Entry 3NYZ (X-ray diffraction, 1.51 A resolution); this record covers chain A.

== Chain A ==
Molecule: Indole-3-glycerol phosphate synthase
Organism: Sulfolobus solfataricus
Notes: EC 4.1.1.48
UniProt: Q06121 (TRPC_SULSO); residue numbers follow UniProt; this construct covers 1-248
Sequence (261 residues; row label = number of the first residue in the row):
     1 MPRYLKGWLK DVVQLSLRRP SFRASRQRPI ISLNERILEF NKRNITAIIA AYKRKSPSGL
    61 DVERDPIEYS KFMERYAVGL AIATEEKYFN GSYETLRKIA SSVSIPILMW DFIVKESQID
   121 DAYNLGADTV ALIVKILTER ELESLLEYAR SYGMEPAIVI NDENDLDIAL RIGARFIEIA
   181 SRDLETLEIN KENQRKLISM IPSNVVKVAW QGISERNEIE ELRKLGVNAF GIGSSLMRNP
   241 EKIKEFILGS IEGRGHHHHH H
Unresolved in the structure: 1, 249-261
Sequence notes: engineered mutation Ala51 (Glu in Q06121), Ala81 (Ser in Q06121), Ala83 (Leu in Q06121), Trp110 (Lys in Q06121), Ala131 (Leu in Q06121), Ala157 (Leu in Q06121), Val159 (Glu in Q06121), Glu178 (Gly in Q06121), Ala180 (Asn in Q06121), Trp210 (Glu in Q06121), Gln211 (Ser in Q06121), Gly231 (Leu in Q06121); expression tag (249-261)
What the authors report for this chain:
  - conformationally variable residues (side-chain flip): Trp210

== Overview ==
From the paper: conformational variability at Trp210.
Chain A is Indole-3-glycerol phosphate synthase (Sulfolobus solfataricus); the structure, Crystal Structure of
Kemp Elimination Catalyst 1A53-2, was determined by X-ray diffraction (same publication as 3NZ1).
